Entry 5TD8 (X-ray diffraction, 7.53 A resolution (low resolution: residue-level contacts below are approximate; hydrogen-bond / salt-bridge calls are withheld)); this record covers chains B and C of the 5 polymer chains in the assembly.

# Chain B
Name: Kinetochore protein NUF2
Organism: Saccharomyces cerevisiae (strain ATCC 204508 / S288c)
Reference sequence: P33895 (NUF2_YEAST); residue numbers follow UniProt; this construct covers 1-153, 407-451
Sequence (198 residues; numbered 1 to 451; 253 numbers in that range are skipped by the numbering (no residue carries them; nothing is unmodelled there); the number before each row is that of its first residue):
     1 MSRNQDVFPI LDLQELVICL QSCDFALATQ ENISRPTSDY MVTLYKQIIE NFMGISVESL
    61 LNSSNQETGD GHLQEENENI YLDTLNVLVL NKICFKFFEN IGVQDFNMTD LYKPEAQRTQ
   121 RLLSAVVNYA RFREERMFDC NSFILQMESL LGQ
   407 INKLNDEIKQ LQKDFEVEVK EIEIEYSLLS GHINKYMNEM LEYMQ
Unresolved in the structure: 1-12
Ion coordination: Hg2+ site 1 near Cys23 (its only coordinating residue here); Hg2+ site 2: Ser64 (shared with 1 residue of chain A); Hg2+ site 3 near Cys94 (its only coordinating residue here); Hg2+ site 4: Cys140 (shared with 1 residue of chain A)
UniProt features mapped onto this chain:
  - mutagenesis: Leu410 (L410S: Temperature-sensitive), Lys441 (K441I: Temperature-sensitive), Met446 (M446L: Temperature-sensitive)

# Chain C
Name: Kinetochore protein SPC24
Organism: Saccharomyces cerevisiae (strain ATCC 204508 / S288c)
Reference sequence: Q04477 (SPC24_YEAST); residue numbers follow UniProt; this construct covers 1-62, 162-213
Sequence (114 residues; numbered 1 to 213; 99 numbers in that range are skipped by the numbering (no residue carries them; nothing is unmodelled there); the number before each row is that of its first residue):
     1 MSQKDNLLDN PVEFLKEVRE SFDIQQDVDA MKRIRHDLDV IKEESEARIS KEHSKVSESN
    61 KK
   162 LKLYRSLGVI LDLENDQVLI NRKNDGNIDI LPLDNNLSDF YKTKYIWERL GK
Unresolved in the structure: 1-3
UniProt features mapped onto this chain:
  - modified residue: Ser2 (N-acetylserine)

# Interface between chain B and chain C
Residue-residue contacts (20; chain B residue first):
  Glu427(B) with Val12(C)
  Ile428(B) with Pro11(C); Val12(C); Leu15(C)
  Glu431(B) with Val12(C); Leu15(C); Lys16(C); Arg19(C)
  Tyr432(B) with Leu15(C)
  Leu434(B) with Arg19(C)
  Leu435(B) with Val18(C); Arg19(C)
  His438(B) with Arg19(C); Phe22(C); Ile24(C)
  Tyr442(B) with Phe22(C); Ile24(C); Asp27(C)
  Met446(B) with Met31(C)
  Tyr449(B) with Arg35(C)
Also at the interface, not in a pair above, chain B (12 interface residues in all): Ile439, Glu445
Also at the interface, not in a pair above, chain C (13 interface residues in all): Val28, Lys32

# Summary
Chain B and chain C form an interface of 12 and 13 residues respectively. From UniProt: 3 mutagenesis sites on
chain B.
Here chain B is Kinetochore protein NUF2 and chain C is Kinetochore protein SPC24, both from Saccharomyces
cerevisiae (strain ATCC 204508 / S288c). Entry 5TD8 (Crystal structure of an Extended Dwarf Ndc80 Complex) was
determined by X-ray diffraction (same publication as 5TCS).
